PDB entry 3TFY | X-ray diffraction, 2.75 A resolution | chains A and D

[Chain A]
Molecule: N-alpha-acetyltransferase 50, NatE catalytic subunit
Source organism: Homo sapiens
Notes: EC 2.3.1.-
UniProt: Q9GZZ1 (NAA50_HUMAN); residues 1-169 here = UniProt positions 1-169
Amino-acid sequence (169 residues; numbered 1 to 169; the number before each row is that of its first residue):
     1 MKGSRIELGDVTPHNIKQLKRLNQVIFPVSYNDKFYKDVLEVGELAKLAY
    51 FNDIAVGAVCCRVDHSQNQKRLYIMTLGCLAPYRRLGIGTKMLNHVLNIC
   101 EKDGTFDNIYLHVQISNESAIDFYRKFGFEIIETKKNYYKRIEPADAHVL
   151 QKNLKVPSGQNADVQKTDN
Unresolved in the structure: 156-169
Residues lining bound ligands: coenzyme A (COA): Ile26, Phe27, Met75, Thr76, Leu77, Gly78, Cys79, Arg84, Arg85, Leu86, Gly87, Ile88, Gly89, Thr90, Leu111, His112, Asn117, Ser119, Ala120, Asp122, Phe123, Tyr124, Lys126
From the paper describing this entry:
  - binding site for hnRNP F (chain D): Phe27, Pro28, Val29, Tyr31, Arg62, Tyr73, Ile74, Met75, His112, Tyr138, Tyr139
  - binding site for hnRNP F: Ile142
  - binding site for hnRNP F: Phe35
  - catalytic residues: Tyr73, His112 (proposed by the authors, not directly observed)
  - contacts within the chain: Pro28-Ile142 (hydrophobic contact), Val29-Ile142 (hydrophobic contact)
  - specificity-determining residues: Pro28, Val29, Arg141, Ile142
  - mutagenesis - F27A, Y31A, F35A, Y73A, Y73F, H112A, H112F, Y139A: abolished catalytic activity with hnRNP F (chain D)
  - mutagenesis - P28A, V29A, I142A: decreased catalytic activity with hnRNP F (chain D)

[Chain D]
Molecule: hnRNP F
Amino-acid sequence (10 residues; row label = number of the first residue in the row):
  5122 MLGPEGGRWG
Unresolved in the structure: 5126-5131

[Interface between chain A and chain D]
Contacting residue pairs (16; chain A residue first):
  Phe27(A) with Met5122(D), hydrophobic
  Pro28(A) with Met5122(D)
  Val29(A) with Leu5123(D)
  Tyr31(A) with Met5122(D); Leu5123(D), hydrogen bond (side chain-backbone)
  Arg62(A) with Leu5123(D)
  Tyr73(A) with Leu5123(D)
  Met75(A) with Met5122(D), hydrogen bond (backbone-backbone); Leu5123(D), hydrogen bond (backbone-backbone)
  His112(A) with Met5122(D), hydrogen bond (backbone-backbone)
  Gln114(A) with Met5122(D)
  Tyr138(A) with Met5122(D); Leu5123(D); Gly5124(D)
  Tyr139(A) with Met5122(D), hydrogen bond (side chain-backbone); Gly5124(D)
Interface residues without a listed pair, chain A (13 interface residues in all): Ile74, Lys140
Interface residues without a listed pair, chain D (4 interface residues in all): Pro5125

[In short]
13 residues of chain A and 4 residues of chain D are in contact; the contacts include 5 hydrogen bonds. Among
the polar pairs are Tyr31(A)-Leu5123(D), Tyr139(A)-Met5122(D) and Met75(A)-Met5122(D). The paper reports
catalytic residues Tyr73(A) and His112(A); F27A, Y31A and F35A of chain A, among others, abolish catalytic
activity with hnRNP F (chain D); 11 substitutions were tested in all.
Chain A is N-alpha-acetyltransferase 50, NatE catalytic subunit (Homo sapiens) and chain D is hnRNP F; the
structure, Naa50p amino-terminal acetyltransferase bound to substrate peptide fragment and CoA, was determined
by X-ray diffraction.
